6HL1 - chains A and B; structure by X-ray diffraction, 1.60 A resolution.

[Chain A]
Molecule: Bile acid receptor
From: Homo sapiens
Reference sequence: Q96RI1 (NR1H4_HUMAN), isoform Q96RI1-1; residues 244-472 here correspond to UniProt positions 248-476 (UniProt number = residue number + 4)
Sequence (232 residues; row label = number of the first residue in the row):
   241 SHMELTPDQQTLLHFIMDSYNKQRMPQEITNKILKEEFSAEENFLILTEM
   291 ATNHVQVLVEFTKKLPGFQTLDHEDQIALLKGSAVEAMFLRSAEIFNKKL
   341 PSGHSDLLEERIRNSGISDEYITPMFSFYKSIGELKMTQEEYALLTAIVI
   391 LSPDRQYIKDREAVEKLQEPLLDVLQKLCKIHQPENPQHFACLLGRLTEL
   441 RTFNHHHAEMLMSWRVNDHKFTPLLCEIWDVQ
Not modelled in the structure: 241, 339-344
Construct notes: expression tag (241-243)
Ligand contacts: chenodeoxycholic acid (JN3): Met-265, Leu-287, Met-290, Ala-291, His-294, Met-328, Phe-329, Arg-331, Ser-332, Ile-335, Phe-336, Leu-348, Ile-352, Ile-357, Tyr-361, Tyr-369, His-447, Met-450, Trp-454, Trp-469
Reported in the primary citation:
  - binding site for chenodeoxycholic acid: Arg-331, Ser-332, Tyr-361, Tyr-369, His-447, Trp-454
  - conformationally variable residues (order/disorder transition, side-chain flip): Lys-339 to Pro-341, Trp-454
  - mutagenesis - W454A, W454Y: unchanged signaling in response to GW4064
  - mutagenesis - W454A, W454Y: abolished signaling in response to chenodeoxycholic acid
  - mutagenesis - W454Y: increased signaling in response to ivermectin
  - mutagenesis - W454Y: increased signaling in response to partial agonists 1
  - mutagenesis - W454A, W454Y: increased signaling in response to partial agonist 1
  - mutagenesis - W454A: abolished signaling in response to ivermectin
  - mutagenesis - W454A, W454Y: unchanged stability

[Chain B]
Molecule: NCoA-2 peptide (Nuclear receptor coactivator 2), LYS-GLU-ASN-ALA-LEU-LEU-ARG-TYR-LEU-LEU-ASP-LYS-ASP
Sequence (13 residues; numbered 740 to 752; the number before each row is that of its first residue):
   740 KENALLRYLLDKD

[How chain A and chain B interact]
Contacting residue pairs (24; chain A residue first):
  Val-299(A) / Leu-745(B)  hydrophobic
  Val-299(A) / Leu-748(B)
  Val-299(A) / Leu-749(B)
  Glu-300(A) / Leu-748(B)
  Lys-303(A) / Leu-748(B)  hydrogen bond (side chain-backbone)
  Lys-303(A) / Leu-749(B)  hydrogen bond (side chain-backbone)
  Lys-303(A) / Lys-751(B)  hydrogen bond (side chain-backbone)
  Phe-308(A) / Leu-749(B)  hydrophobic
  His-313(A) / Leu-749(B)
  His-313(A) / Asp-750(B)  salt bridge
  Glu-314(A) / Arg-746(B)  salt bridge
  Gln-316(A) / Leu-749(B)
  Ile-317(A) / Leu-745(B)  hydrophobic
  Ile-317(A) / Arg-746(B)
  Ile-317(A) / Leu-749(B)  hydrophobic
  Lys-321(A) / Asn-742(B)  hydrogen bond
  Lys-321(A) / Leu-745(B)
  Pro-463(A) / Leu-744(B)  hydrophobic
  Leu-464(A) / Leu-744(B)
  Leu-464(A) / Leu-748(B)  hydrophobic
  Glu-467(A) / Asn-742(B)
  Glu-467(A) / Ala-743(B)  hydrogen bond (side chain-backbone)
  Glu-467(A) / Leu-744(B)  hydrogen bond (side chain-backbone)
  Glu-467(A) / Leu-745(B)  hydrogen bond (side chain-backbone)
Also at the interface, not in a pair above, chain A (15 interface residues in all): Gln-296, Leu-320, Ile-468
Also at the interface, not in a pair above, chain B (10 interface residues in all): Asp-752
From the paper, about this interface:
  - interface residues, chain A: Lys-303(A), His-313(A), Glu-314(A), Lys-321(A), Glu-467(A)

[Overview]
The interface between chain A and chain B involves 15 residues on one side and 10 on the other; the contacts
include 7 hydrogen bonds and 2 salt bridges. Polar pairs include His-313(A)/Asp-750(B), Glu-314(A)/Arg-746(B)
and Lys-303(A)/Leu-748(B). The paper reports a binding site for chenodeoxycholic acid at Arg-331(A),
Ser-332(A) and Tyr-361(A) among others; W454A and W454Y of chain A abolish signaling in response to
chenodeoxycholic acid.
Here chain A is Bile acid receptor (Homo sapiens) and chain B is NCoA-2 peptide (Nuclear receptor coactivator
2), LYS-GLU-ASN-ALA-LEU-LEU-ARG-TYR-LEU-LEU-ASP-LYS-ASP. Entry 6HL1 (Crystal Structure of Farnesoid X receptor
(FXR) with bound NCoA-2 peptide and CDCA) was determined by X-ray diffraction, deposited together with 6HL0.
